8ALP - chain AAA; structure by X-ray diffraction, 1.50 A resolution.

== Chain AAA ==
Molecule: Bont/A1
Organism: Clostridium botulinum
UniProt: C9WWY7 (C9WWY7_CLOBO); residues 871-1296 here = UniProt positions 871-1296
Sequence (433 residues; numbered 864 to 1296; the number before each row is that of its first residue):
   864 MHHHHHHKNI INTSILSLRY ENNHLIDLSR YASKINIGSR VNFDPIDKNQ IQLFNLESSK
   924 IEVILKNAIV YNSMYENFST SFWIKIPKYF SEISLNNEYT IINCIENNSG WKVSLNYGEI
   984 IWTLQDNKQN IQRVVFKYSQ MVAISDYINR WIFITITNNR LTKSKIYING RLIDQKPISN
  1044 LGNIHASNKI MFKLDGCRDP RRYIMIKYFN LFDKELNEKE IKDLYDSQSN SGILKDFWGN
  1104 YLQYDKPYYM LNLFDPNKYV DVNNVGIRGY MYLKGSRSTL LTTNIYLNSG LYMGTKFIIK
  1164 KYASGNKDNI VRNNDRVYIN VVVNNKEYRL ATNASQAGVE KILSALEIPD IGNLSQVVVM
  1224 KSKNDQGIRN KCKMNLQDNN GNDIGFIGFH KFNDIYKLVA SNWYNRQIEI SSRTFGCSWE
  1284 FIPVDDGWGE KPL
Unresolved in the structure: 864-872, 884-886, 930-931, 951-955, 1001-1011, 1049, 1140-1151, 1288-1296
Construct notes: initiating methionine (864); expression tag (865-870)
From the paper describing this entry:
  - conformationally variable residues (loop rearrangement, order/disorder transition, side-chain flip): Arg-1140 to Asn-1151, Ser-1152 to Gly-1157, Ser-1225 to Lys-1236
  - contacts within the chain: Lys-1236/Cys-1280

== Overview ==
The paper reports conformational variability at Arg-1140, Ser-1152 and Ser-1225; contacts within the chain
involving Lys-1236 and Cys-1280.
Chain AAA is Bont/A1 (Clostridium botulinum); the structure, Botulinum neurotoxin A6 cell binding domain
crystal form II, was determined by X-ray diffraction, deposited together with 8AGK.
